PDB entry 1SHU | X-ray diffraction, 1.50 A resolution | chain X

[Chain X]
Name: Anthrax toxin receptor 2
Source organism: Homo sapiens
Notes: fragment: VWA domain
Reference sequence: P58335 (ANTR2_HUMAN); residues 38-218 here = UniProt positions 38-218
Chain sequence (182 residues; each row starts with the number of its first residue):
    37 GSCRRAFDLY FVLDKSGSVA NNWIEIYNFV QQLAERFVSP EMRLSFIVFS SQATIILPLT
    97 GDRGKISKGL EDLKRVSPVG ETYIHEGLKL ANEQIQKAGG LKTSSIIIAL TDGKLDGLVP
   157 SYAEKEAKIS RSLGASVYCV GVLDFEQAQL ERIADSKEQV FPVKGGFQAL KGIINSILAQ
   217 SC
Disordered / not traced: 37
Construct notes: cloning artifact (37)
Disulfides: Cys-39/Cys-218
Metal / ion sites: Mg2+: Ser-52, Ser-54, Thr-118, Glu-194
Swiss-Prot annotation at these positions:
  - binding site (a divalent metal cation): Ser-52, Ser-54, Thr-118
  - modified residue: Thr-147 (Phosphothreonine)
  - natural variant: Leu-45 (L45P: In HFS), Gly-105 (G105D: In HFS), Ile-189 (I189T: In HFS), Cys-218 (C218R: In HFS)

[Overview]
Ser-52, Ser-54, Thr-118 and Glu-194 form the Mg2+ site. Curated annotation (UniProt) lists 3 divalent metal
cation-binding residues.
Chain X is Anthrax toxin receptor 2 (Homo sapiens); the structure, Crystal Structure of the von Willebrand
factor A domain of human capillary morphogenesis protein 2: an ..., was determined by X-ray diffraction (same
publication as 1SHT).
